8VV3 - chains A and D of the 4 polymer chains in the assembly; structure by electron microscopy, 2.61 A resolution.

Chain A (and D):
Protein: Gustatory receptor
From: Bombyx mori
Notes: chain D of this document is another copy of the same molecule, construct and numbering; everything in this record applies to it too
Reference sequence: B3GTD7 (B3GTD7_BOMMO); residue numbers follow UniProt; this construct covers 2-449
Amino-acid sequence (453 residues; row label = number of the first residue in the row; numbers below 1 keep their minus sign (Gly-3 is residue -3)):
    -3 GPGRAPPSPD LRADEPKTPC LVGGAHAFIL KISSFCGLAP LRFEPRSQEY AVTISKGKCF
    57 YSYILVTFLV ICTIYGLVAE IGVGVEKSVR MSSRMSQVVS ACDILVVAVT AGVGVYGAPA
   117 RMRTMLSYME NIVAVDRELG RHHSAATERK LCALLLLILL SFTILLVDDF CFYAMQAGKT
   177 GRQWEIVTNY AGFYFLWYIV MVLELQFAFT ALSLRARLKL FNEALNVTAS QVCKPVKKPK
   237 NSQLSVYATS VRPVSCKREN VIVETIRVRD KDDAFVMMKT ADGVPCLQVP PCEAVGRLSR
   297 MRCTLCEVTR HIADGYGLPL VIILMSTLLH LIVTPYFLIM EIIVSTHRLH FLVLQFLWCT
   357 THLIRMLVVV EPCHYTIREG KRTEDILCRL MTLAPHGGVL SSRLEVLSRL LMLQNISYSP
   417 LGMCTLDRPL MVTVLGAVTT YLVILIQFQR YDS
Disordered / not traced: -3 to 13, 230-269, 276-280, 446-449
Sequence notes: expression tag (-3 to 1)
Residues lining bound ligands: alpha-L-sorbopyranose (SOE): Arg86, Asp99, Asp165, Phe189, Tyr190, Trp193, His326, Thr330, Gln351, Trp354, His358
Reported in the primary citation:
  - binding site for alpha-L-sorbopyranose: Trp354

Chain A / chain D interface:
Residue-residue contacts (42):
  Ser295(A) with Thr388(D)
  Arg296(A) with Thr388(D)
  Cys299(A) with Cys384(D); Thr388(D)
  Glu303(A) with Arg385(D)
  Arg306(A) with Asp381(D), salt bridge
  Val395(A) with His392(D)
  Ser398(A) with His392(D), hydrogen bond
  Arg399(A) with His392(D), hydrogen bond (backbone-side chain)
  Val402(A) with His392(D)
  Arg405(A) with Met387(D); Glu401(D); Ser404(D)
  Leu406(A) with Cys384(D); Met387(D), hydrophobic; Thr388(D)
  Met408(A) with Met408(D), hydrophobic
  Leu409(A) with Glu380(D); Leu383(D), hydrophobic; Cys384(D), hydrophobic; Met387(D), hydrophobic; Leu407(D), hydrophobic
  Gln410(A) with Asp381(D); Cys384(D)
  Leu417(A) with His370(D); Arg424(D), hydrogen bond (backbone-side chain)
  Gly418(A) with His370(D); Asp423(D); Arg424(D); Pro425(D)
  Met419(A) with Arg424(D); Pro425(D); Val428(D), hydrophobic
  Tyr437(A) with Gly432(D), hydrogen bond (side chain-backbone); Thr435(D), hydrogen bond; Thr436(D), hydrogen bond
  Ile440(A) with Ile440(D), hydrophobic
  Leu441(A) with Val439(D), hydrophobic; Gln443(D)
  Phe444(A) with Gln443(D); Phe444(D), hydrophobic
  Gln445(A) with Gln443(D)
Other interface residues (no listed pair), chain A (23 interface residues in all): Glu401
Other interface residues (no listed pair), chain D (26 interface residues in all): Ser397, Met427

Summary:
23 residues of chain A face 26 of chain D across their interface; the contacts include 6 hydrogen bonds and 1
salt bridge. Among the polar pairs are Arg306(A)-Asp381(D), Ser398(A)-His392(D) and Arg399(A)-His392(D). Chain
A binds alpha-L-sorbopyranose. The paper reports a binding site for alpha-L-sorbopyranose at Trp354(A).
Chain A and chain D are both Gustatory receptor (Bombyx mori); the structure, Structure of the insect
gustatory receptor Gr9 from Bombyx mori in complex with L-sorbose, was determined by electron microscopy (same
publication as 8UVT and 8UVU).
